5E7O - chains A and B; structure by X-ray diffraction, 2.40 A resolution.

Chain A:
Protein: DMSO reductase family type II enzyme, molybdopterin subunit
Organism: Dechlorosoma suillum (strain ATCC BAA-33 / DSM 13638 / PS)
UniProtKB: G8QM55 (G8QM55_DECSP); residues 1-899 here correspond to UniProt positions 29-927 (UniProt number = residue number + 28)
Sequence (899 residues; row label = number of the first residue in the row):
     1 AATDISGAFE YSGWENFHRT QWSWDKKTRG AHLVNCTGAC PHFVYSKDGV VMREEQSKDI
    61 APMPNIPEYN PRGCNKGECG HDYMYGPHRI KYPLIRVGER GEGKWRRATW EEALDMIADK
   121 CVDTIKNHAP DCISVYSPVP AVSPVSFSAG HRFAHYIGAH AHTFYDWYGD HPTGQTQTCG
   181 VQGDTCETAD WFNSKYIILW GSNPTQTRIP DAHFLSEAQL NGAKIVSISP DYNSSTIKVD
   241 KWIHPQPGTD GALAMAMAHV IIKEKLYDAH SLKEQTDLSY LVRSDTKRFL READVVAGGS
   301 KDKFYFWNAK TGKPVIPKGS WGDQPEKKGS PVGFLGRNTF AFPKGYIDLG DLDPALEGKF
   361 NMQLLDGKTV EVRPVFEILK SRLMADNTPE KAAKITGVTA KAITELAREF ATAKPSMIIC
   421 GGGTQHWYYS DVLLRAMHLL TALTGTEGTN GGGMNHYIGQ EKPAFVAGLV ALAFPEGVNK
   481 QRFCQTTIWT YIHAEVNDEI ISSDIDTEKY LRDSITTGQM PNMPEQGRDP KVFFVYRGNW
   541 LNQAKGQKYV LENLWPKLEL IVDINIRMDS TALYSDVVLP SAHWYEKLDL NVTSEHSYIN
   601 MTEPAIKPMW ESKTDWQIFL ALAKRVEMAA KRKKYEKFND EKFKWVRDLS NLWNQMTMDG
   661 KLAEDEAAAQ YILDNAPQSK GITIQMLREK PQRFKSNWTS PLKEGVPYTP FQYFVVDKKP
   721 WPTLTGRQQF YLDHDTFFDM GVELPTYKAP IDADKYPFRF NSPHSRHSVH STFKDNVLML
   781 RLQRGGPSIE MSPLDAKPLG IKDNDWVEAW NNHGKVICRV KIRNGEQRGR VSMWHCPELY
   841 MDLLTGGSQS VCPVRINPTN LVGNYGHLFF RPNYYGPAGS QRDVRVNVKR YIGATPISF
Not modelled in the structure: 1-4
Construct notes: engineered mutation Glu-461 (Trp489 in G8QM55)
Metal / ion sites: 4Fe-4S cluster Fe: His-32, Cys-74
Ligand contacts:
  - MD1 (phosphoric acid 4-(2-amino-4-oxo-3,4,5,6,-tetrahydro-pteridin-6-yl)-2-hydroxy-3,4-dimercapto-but-3-en-yl ester guanylate ester): Leu-33, Asn-35, Pro-138, Tyr-168, Asp-170, His-426, Tyr-536, Arg-537, Gly-538, Asn-539, Trp-540, Gln-543, Lys-545, Ile-564, Asn-565, Ile-566, Arg-567, Asp-569, Ser-581, Trp-584, Lys-587, Asp-615, Ser-762, His-764, Val-769, His-770, Ser-771, Thr-772, His-835, Cys-836, Gln-849, Cys-852, Gln-881, Arg-882
  - molybdopterin guanosine dinucleotide (MGD; 2-amino-5,6-dimercapto-7-methyl-3,7,8a,9-tetrahydro-8-oxa-1,3,9,10-tetraaza-anthracen-4-one guanosine dinucleotide): Asn-35, Cys-36, Lys-76, Asp-170, Trp-200, Gly-201, Ser-202, Asn-203, Gln-206, Thr-207, Arg-208, Ile-228, Ser-229, Pro-230, Asp-231, Asn-233, Pro-247, Gly-248, Asp-250, Gly-421, Gly-422, Gly-423, Thr-424, His-426, Trp-427, Tyr-457, Ile-458, Gly-459, Asn-761, Ser-762, Pro-763, His-764, Ser-765, Arg-766, Ser-768, Val-769, His-770, Arg-830, His-835, Arg-882
  - 4Fe-4S cluster (SF4): His-32, Val-34, Cys-36, Gly-38, Ala-39, Cys-40, His-42, Gly-73, Cys-74, Gly-77, Pro-210, Val-769
From the paper describing this entry:
  - mutagenesis - F164A, Y165A: abolished growth in response to (per)chlorate
  - mutagenesis - F164S/Y165F, Y165C, Y165F: decreased growth
  - mutagenesis - G169A, G169S: unchanged growth

Chain B:
Protein: DMSO reductase family type II enzyme, iron-sulfur subunit
Organism: Dechlorosoma suillum (strain ATCC BAA-33 / DSM 13638 / PS)
UniProtKB: G8QM54 (G8QM54_DECSP); residue numbers follow UniProt; this construct covers 1-333
Sequence (333 residues; row label = number of the first residue in the row):
     1 MANVMKAPRR QLTYVTDLNK CIGCQTCTVA CKKLWTTGPG QDFMYWRNVE TAPGLGYPRN
    61 WQTKGGGYKN GELQKGKIPP MIDYGIPFEF DYAGRLFEGK PGRVRPSPTP RSAPNWDEDQ
   121 GAGEYPNNSF FYLPRMCNHC TKPACLEACP NEAIYKREQD GIVVIHQDKC KGAQACVQSC
   181 PYAKPYFNPL TNKANKCIGC FPRIEQGVAP ACVAQCVGRA MHVGFVDDVN SSVYKLIKQY
   241 KVALPLHPEF GTEPNVFYVP PVLGPRIEMA NGEPSTDPKI PLAQLEGLFG KQVRDVLAIL
   301 QSEREKKMKG LASDLMDVLI GRRSTDMMIS PLT
Not modelled in the structure: 1-4
Metal / ion sites: 4Fe-4S cluster Fe site 1: Cys-180, Lys-196; 4Fe-4S cluster Fe site 2: Cys-197, Cys-200
Ligand contacts:
  - 3Fe-4S cluster (F3S): Cys-149, Pro-150, Asn-151, Ala-153, Ile-154, Ile-165, Cys-170, Lys-171, Gly-172, Ala-173, Gln-174, Ala-175, Cys-176, Ala-194
  - 4Fe-4S cluster (SF4), molecule 1: Tyr-14, Cys-31, Trp-35, Trp-46, Arg-47, Met-136, Cys-197, Ile-198, Gly-199, Cys-200, Pro-210, Ala-211, Cys-212
  - 4Fe-4S cluster (SF4), molecule 2: Cys-21, Ile-22, Gly-23, Cys-24, Gln-25, Thr-26, Cys-27, Arg-47, Val-49, Pro-134, Cys-216, Val-217, Gly-218, Met-221
  - 4Fe-4S cluster (SF4), molecule 3: Cys-137, Asn-138, His-139, Cys-140, Pro-143, Ala-144, Cys-145, Val-163, Cys-180, Pro-181, Tyr-182, Pro-185, Lys-196

Chain A / chain B interface:
Pairs across the interface - 212 pairs, chain A then chain B:
  Ile-5(A) with Glu-158(B)
  Phe-9(A) with Glu-158(B); Gln-159(B)
  Tyr-11(A) with Tyr-155(B), hydrophobic; His-166(B); Lys-169(B), hydrogen bond
  Trp-14(A) with Tyr-155(B); Val-164(B), hydrophobic; Ile-165(B); His-166(B); Gln-167(B); Asp-168(B), hydrogen bond
  Glu-15(A) with Tyr-155(B), hydrogen bond; Arg-157(B), salt bridge; Phe-201(B)
  His-18(A) with Trp-35(B); Ile-198(B); Phe-201(B); Pro-202(B)
  Arg-19(A) with Pro-202(B); Glu-205(B), salt bridge
  Gln-21(A) with Leu-34(B); Trp-35(B)
  Trp-22(A) with Leu-34(B), hydrophobic; Trp-35(B), hydrophobic; Pro-202(B); Arg-203(B); Thr-333(B)
  Trp-24(A) with Thr-333(B)
  Lys-27(A) with Thr-333(B), hydrogen bond (side chain-backbone)
  Phe-43(A) with Thr-333(B)
  Tyr-45(A) with Thr-333(B), hydrogen bond (side chain-backbone)
  Arg-53(A) with Lys-33(B); Leu-34(B); Arg-203(B); Gln-215(B), hydrogen bond
  Glu-55(A) with Arg-203(B), salt bridge; Gln-215(B); Thr-333(B)
  Gln-56(A) with Gln-215(B), hydrogen bond; Val-217(B)
  Lys-58(A) with Ala-214(B); Pro-331(B), hydrogen bond (side chain-backbone); Leu-332(B)
  Pro-62(A) with Arg-323(B)
  Met-63(A) with Arg-323(B), hydrogen bond (backbone-side chain)
  Pro-64(A) with Arg-323(B)
  Asn-65(A) with Arg-322(B), hydrogen bond (backbone-side chain)
  Ile-66(A) with Arg-323(B), hydrogen bond (backbone-side chain)
  Pro-67(A) with Ile-320(B), hydrophobic; Arg-322(B)
  Glu-68(A) with Arg-219(B), salt bridge; Arg-322(B), hydrogen bond (backbone-backbone); Arg-323(B); Ser-324(B), hydrogen bond (side chain-backbone)
  Asn-70(A) with Arg-219(B), hydrogen bond (backbone-side chain); Ser-324(B)
  Pro-71(A) with Ala-214(B); Cys-216(B); Val-217(B), hydrophobic
  Arg-72(A) with Val-217(B)
  Gly-73(A) with Val-217(B)
  Cys-74(A) with Thr-26(B)
  Asn-75(A) with Cys-24(B), hydrogen bond (side chain-backbone); Gln-25(B); Thr-26(B), hydrogen bond (backbone-side chain); Val-29(B)
  Glu-78(A) with Thr-26(B); Val-29(B); Lys-33(B); Gln-215(B), hydrogen bond
  Cys-79(A) with Val-29(B), hydrophobic; Lys-33(B)
  His-81(A) with Lys-33(B)
  Asp-82(A) with Lys-33(B), salt bridge
  Pro-87(A) with Phe-97(B)
  His-88(A) with Tyr-92(B); Phe-97(B)
  Arg-89(A) with Phe-97(B)
  Ile-90(A) with Phe-97(B), hydrophobic
  Gly-101(A) with Arg-95(B), hydrogen bond (backbone-side chain)
  Glu-102(A) with Arg-95(B), hydrogen bond (backbone-side chain); Gly-99(B)
  Gly-103(A) with Arg-95(B); Leu-96(B); Phe-97(B); Glu-98(B); Gly-99(B), hydrogen bond (backbone-backbone)
  Lys-104(A) with Gly-99(B)
  Trp-105(A) with Leu-96(B), hydrogen bond (side chain-backbone); Phe-97(B)
  Phe-192(A) with Arg-322(B)
  Lys-195(A) with Lys-307(B); Met-308(B), hydrogen bond (side chain-backbone)
  Thr-205(A) with Ile-22(B)
  Ile-209(A) with Ile-22(B); Cys-24(B), hydrophobic; Val-217(B)
  Pro-210(A) with Val-217(B), hydrophobic
  His-213(A) with Gly-218(B); Arg-219(B)
  Ser-216(A) with Asn-19(B)
  Glu-217(A) with Lys-20(B), salt bridge; Arg-219(B), salt bridge; Ile-320(B)
  Gln-219(A) with Leu-263(B); Arg-304(B), hydrogen bond (backbone-side chain)
  Leu-220(A) with Lys-307(B); Met-316(B); Leu-319(B), hydrophobic; Ile-320(B)
  Asn-221(A) with Lys-307(B), hydrogen bond; Ile-320(B); Arg-322(B), hydrogen bond
  Gly-222(A) with Lys-307(B); Met-308(B)
  Ala-223(A) with Arg-304(B), hydrogen bond (backbone-side chain); Met-308(B)
  Lys-224(A) with Met-308(B)
  Pro-230(A) with Tyr-125(B), hydrogen bond (backbone-side chain)
  Tyr-232(A) with Asn-128(B); Phe-130(B), hydrophobic; Lys-279(B)
  Ser-234(A) with Asp-119(B), hydrogen bond; Tyr-132(B), hydrogen bond
  Thr-236(A) with Pro-265(B)
  Ile-237(A) with Phe-130(B); Tyr-132(B), hydrophobic; Leu-263(B); Gly-264(B); Pro-265(B)
  Lys-238(A) with Asn-19(B); Lys-20(B); Cys-21(B), hydrogen bond (side chain-backbone); Leu-263(B); Gly-264(B)
  Val-239(A) with Gly-264(B); Pro-265(B)
  Asp-240(A) with Pro-265(B); Arg-304(B), salt bridge
  Trp-242(A) with Tyr-125(B), hydrophobic; Pro-126(B); Lys-279(B)
  His-244(A) with Tyr-125(B), hydrogen bond; Pro-126(B); Glu-268(B), salt bridge
  Thr-399(A) with Asn-271(B); Glu-273(B), hydrogen bond
  Lys-401(A) with Glu-273(B)
  Met-568(A) with Leu-96(B), hydrophobic; Phe-97(B), hydrophobic
  Leu-573(A) with Arg-95(B); Leu-96(B)
  Arg-766(A) with Ile-22(B); Gly-23(B); Glu-118(B), salt bridge; Asp-119(B), salt bridge; Tyr-132(B), hydrogen bond
  His-767(A) with Glu-118(B), salt bridge
  Asp-775(A) with Tyr-92(B), hydrogen bond (backbone-side chain)
  Val-777(A) with Phe-88(B)
  Leu-778(A) with Val-29(B), hydrophobic; Lys-32(B); Lys-33(B)
  Leu-780(A) with Phe-88(B); Phe-90(B), hydrophobic; Tyr-92(B)
  Arg-781(A) with Tyr-45(B); Pro-87(B); Phe-88(B), hydrogen bond (side chain-backbone); Glu-89(B); Pro-114(B)
  Leu-782(A) with Asn-115(B), hydrogen bond (backbone-side chain)
  Gln-783(A) with Ala-113(B); Asn-115(B)
  Arg-784(A) with Phe-88(B); Pro-110(B); Trp-116(B), hydrogen bond (side chain-backbone); Gln-120(B), hydrogen bond
  Gly-785(A) with Phe-88(B); Phe-90(B); Pro-106(B)
  Asp-803(A) with Gln-120(B), hydrogen bond
  Asn-804(A) with Pro-110(B), hydrogen bond (side chain-backbone); Trp-116(B)
  Trp-806(A) with Arg-103(B)
  Arg-819(A) with Pro-110(B)
  Lys-821(A) with Glu-118(B), hydrogen bond (side chain-backbone)
  Ile-822(A) with Gln-120(B), hydrogen bond (backbone-side chain)
  Arg-823(A) with Asp-119(B)
  Asn-824(A) with Gly-123(B), hydrogen bond (side chain-backbone); Tyr-125(B); Asn-128(B)
  Gly-825(A) with Tyr-125(B); Asn-128(B)
  Glu-826(A) with Tyr-125(B)
  Gln-827(A) with Tyr-125(B), hydrogen bond
  Tyr-840(A) with Tyr-92(B), hydrophobic; Arg-95(B); Leu-96(B), hydrophobic; Arg-103(B); Val-104(B), hydrogen bond (backbone-backbone)
  Met-841(A) with Arg-103(B)
  Asp-842(A) with Arg-103(B), salt bridge; Arg-105(B); Pro-106(B)
  Leu-843(A) with Arg-103(B)
  Leu-844(A) with Arg-103(B)
  Ile-897(A) with Arg-111(B), hydrogen bond (backbone-side chain)
  Phe-899(A) with Arg-59(B), hydrogen bond (backbone-side chain); Ile-82(B), hydrophobic; Arg-111(B)
Also at the interface, not in a pair above, chain A (110 interface residues in all): Met-52, Glu-54, Ser-57, Leu-94, Gln-206, Ala-212, Asn-233, Met-779, Pro-896, Ser-898
Also at the interface, not in a pair above, chain B (99 interface residues in all): Asp-17, Thr-28, Ala-30, Asp-42, Lys-100, Thr-109, Asp-117, Glu-124, Ser-129, Phe-131, Gln-206, Val-208, Asp-317, Thr-325

Overview:
The interface between chain A and chain B involves 110 residues on one side and 99 on the other; the contacts
include 47 hydrogen bonds and 13 salt bridges. Polar contacts include Glu-15(A)/Arg-157(B),
Arg-19(A)/Glu-205(B) and Glu-55(A)/Arg-203(B). The paper reports that F164S/Y165F, Y165C and Y165F of chain A
reduce growth; F164A and Y165A of chain A abolish growth in response to (per)chlorate; 7 substitutions were
tested in all.
Chain A is DMSO reductase family type II enzyme, molybdopterin subunit and chain B is DMSO reductase family
type II enzyme, iron-sulfur subunit, both from Dechlorosoma suillum (strain ATCC BAA-33 / DSM 13638 / PS); the
structure, Crystal structure of the perchlorate reductase PcrAB mutant W461E of PcrA from Azospira suillum PS,
was determined by X-ray diffraction (same publication as 4YDD and 5CHC).
